PDB entry 9AX1 | X-ray diffraction, 2.00 A resolution | chains A and B

[Chain A (and B)]
Name: H9 Immunoglobulin Light Chain
From: Homo sapiens
Notes: chain B of this document is another copy of the same molecule, construct and numbering; everything in this record applies to it too
Chain sequence (216 residues; each row starts with the number of its first residue):
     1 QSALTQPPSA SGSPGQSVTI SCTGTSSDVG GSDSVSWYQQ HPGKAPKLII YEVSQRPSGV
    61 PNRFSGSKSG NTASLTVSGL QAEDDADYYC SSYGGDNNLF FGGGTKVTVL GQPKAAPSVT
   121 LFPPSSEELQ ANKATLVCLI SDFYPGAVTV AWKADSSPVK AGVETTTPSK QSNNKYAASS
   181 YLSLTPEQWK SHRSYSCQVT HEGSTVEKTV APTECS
Disordered / not traced: 216 (chain B: fully traced)
Disulfide bonds: Cys22-Cys90, Cys138-Cys197
Residues lining bound ligands: A1AH2 (2-{6-methyl-2-oxo-4-[(2S)-2-phenylpropoxy]pyridin-1(2H)-yl}ethyl {[(3P)-3-(1H-imidazol-4-yl)phenyl]methyl}carbamate): Gln1, Ser2, Ala3, Tyr38, Gln40, Pro46, Tyr89, Asn98, Leu99, Phe100, Phe101, Gly102, Gly103

[Interface between chain A and chain B]
Residue-residue contacts (54):
  Tyr38(A) with Leu99(B), hydrophobic
  Gln40(A) with Gln40(B), hydrogen bond; Tyr89(B)
  Gly43(A) with Tyr89(B)
  Lys44(A) with Tyr89(B), hydrogen bond (backbone-side chain)
  Ala45(A) with Tyr89(B), hydrophobic; Gly102(B)
  Pro46(A) with Phe101(B)
  Leu48(A) with Leu99(B), hydrophobic
  Tyr51(A) with Asn97(B)
  Tyr89(A) with Ala45(B); Pro46(B)
  Ser118(A) with Lys133(B), hydrogen bond
  Thr120(A) with Glu128(B)
  Leu121(A) with Ser125(B)
  Phe122(A) with Phe122(B), hydrophobic; Pro123(B); Glu128(B); Thr135(B); Val137(B), hydrophobic
  Pro123(A) with Phe122(B)
  Ser125(A) with Leu121(B)
  Glu127(A) with Lys208(B), salt bridge
  Glu128(A) with Thr120(B); Phe122(B)
  Thr135(A) with Phe122(B); Leu139(B)
  Val137(A) with Phe122(B), hydrophobic; Val137(B), hydrophobic
  Leu139(A) with Thr135(B); Tyr181(B), hydrophobic
  Ser141(A) with Tyr181(B)
  Glu164(A) with Gln171(B), hydrogen bond; Ser172(B), hydrogen bond
  Thr165(A) with Gln171(B), hydrogen bond (backbone-side chain)
  Thr166(A) with Ser169(B); Gln171(B); Ala177(B)
  Thr167(A) with Lys44(B); Ser169(B), hydrogen bond (backbone-side chain)
  Ser169(A) with Thr166(B); Thr167(B), hydrogen bond (side chain-backbone)
  Gln171(A) with Glu164(B), hydrogen bond; Thr165(B), hydrogen bond (side chain-backbone); Thr166(B); Tyr181(B)
  Ser172(A) with Glu164(B), hydrogen bond
  Ala177(A) with Tyr181(B)
  Ser179(A) with Ser179(B), hydrogen bond
  Tyr181(A) with Leu139(B), hydrophobic; Gln171(B); Ala177(B)
  Lys208(A) with Glu127(B), salt bridge
  Cys215(A) with Cys215(B), disulfide
Other interface residues (no listed pair), chain A (43 interface residues in all): Lys47, Glu52, Ser58, Gly59, Phe101, Gly103, Pro124, Lys133, Ala178, Thr209
Other interface residues (no listed pair), chain B (41 interface residues in all): Gln1, Tyr38, Tyr93, Gly103, Ser118, Pro124, Ser141, Thr209, Glu214
Disulfides between the chains: Cys215(A)-Cys215(B)

[Overview]
43 residues of chain A face 41 of chain B across their interface, with 1 disulfide bond, 12 hydrogen bonds and
2 salt bridges. Polar pairs include Glu127(A)-Lys208(B), Gln40(A)-Gln40(B) and Lys44(A)-Tyr89(B). Chain A
binds compound A1AH2.
Both chains are H9 Immunoglobulin Light Chain (Homo sapiens). Entry 9AX1 (Structure of full-length
amyloidogenic immunoglobulin light chain H9 in complex with
2-(6-methyl-2-oxo-4-(2-phenylpropoxy)pyridin-1(2H)-yl)ethyl (3-(1H-imidazol-4-yl)benzyl)carbamate) was
determined by X-ray diffraction together with 9AWX, 9AWY, 9AX2 and 9AX3 from the same study.
